Entry 7GW4 (X-ray diffraction, 1.75 A resolution); this record covers chains A and D.

== Chain A ==
Name: B-cell lymphoma 6 protein
Organism: Homo sapiens
Reference sequence: P41182 (BCL6_HUMAN); numbering as in UniProt (aligned over 5-129)
Chain sequence (128 residues; row label = number of the first residue in the row):
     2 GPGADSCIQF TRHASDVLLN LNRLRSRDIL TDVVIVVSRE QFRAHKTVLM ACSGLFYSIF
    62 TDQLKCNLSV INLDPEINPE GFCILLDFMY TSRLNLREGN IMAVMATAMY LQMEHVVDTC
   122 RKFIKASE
Disordered / not traced: 2-5
Construct notes: expression tag (2-4)
UniProt features mapped onto this chain:
  - mutagenesis: Asn21 (N21K: Abolishes interaction with NCOR2 and HDAC2, no effect on interaction with CTBP1 and transcriptional autoinhibition; when associated with A-116 and 376-Q--Q-379), Ser59 (S59A: Abolished ubiquitination by the SCF(FBXL17) complex), His116 (H116A: Abolishes interaction with NCOR2 and HDAC2, no effect on interaction with CTBP1 and transcriptional autoinhibition; when associated with K-21 and 376-Q--Q-379)
Residues lining bound ligands: A1ACW (5-[(2-chloro-5-fluoropyrimidin-4-yl)amino]-1,3-dihydro-2H-indol-2-one): Asn21, Arg24, Leu25, Arg28, Met51, Ala52, Cys53, Ser54, Gly55, Tyr58, Gln113, Met114, Glu115

== Chain D ==
Name: WVIP tetrapeptide
Chain sequence (6 residues; row label = number of the first residue in the row; numbering starts at 0):
     0 XWVIPA
Modified residues: ACE (acetyl group) at position 0

== Chain A / chain D interface ==
Contacting residue pairs - 12 pairs, chain A then chain D:
  Cys8(A) with Pro4(D)
  Ile9(A) with Trp1(D), hydrophobic; Val2(D)
  Gln10(A) with ACE_0(D); Trp1(D); Val2(D), hydrogen bond (backbone-backbone); Pro4(D)
  Phe11(A) with ACE_0(D); Trp1(D)
  Thr12(A) with ACE_0(D), hydrogen bond (backbone-backbone); Val2(D)
  Arg13(A) with ACE_0(D)
Interface residues without a listed pair, chain D (5 interface residues in all): Ile3

== Summary ==
6 residues of chain A and 5 residues of chain D are in contact, with 2 hydrogen bonds. Main-chain hydrogen
bonds include Gln10(A)-Val2(D) and Thr12(A)-ACE_0(D). Bound to chain A: compound A1ACW. UniProt lists 3
mutagenesis sites on chain A.
Here chain A is B-cell lymphoma 6 protein (Homo sapiens) and chain D is WVIP tetrapeptide. Entry 7GW4 (Crystal
Structure of B-cell lymphoma 6 protein BTB domain in complex with ligand 5 at 5.16 ...) was determined by
X-ray diffraction, deposited together with 7GUD, 7GUE, 7GUF, 7GUG, 7GUH, 7GUI and 126 further entries.
